PDB entry 5GAN | electron microscopy, 3.70 A resolution | chains V and F of the 35 polymer chains in the assembly

[Chain V]
Molecule: U4 snRNA
From: Saccharomyces cerevisiae
Sequence (160 nucleotides; each row starts with the number of its first residue):
     1 AUCCUUAUGC ACGGGAAAUA CGCAUAUCAG UGAGGAUUCG UCCGAGAUUG UGUUUUUGCU
    61 GGUUGAAAUU UAAUUAUAAA CCAGACCGUC UCCUCAUGGU CAAUUCGGUG UUCGCUUUUG
   121 AAUACUUCAA GACUAUGUAG GGAAUUUUUG GAAUACCUUU
Not modelled in the structure: 68-72, 105-127, 153-160

[Chain F]
Molecule: Pre-mRNA-processing factor 31
From: Saccharomyces cerevisiae
UniProtKB: P49704 (PRP31_YEAST); residues 1-494 here = UniProt positions 1-494
Sequence (494 residues; numbered 1 to 494; the number before each row is that of its first residue):
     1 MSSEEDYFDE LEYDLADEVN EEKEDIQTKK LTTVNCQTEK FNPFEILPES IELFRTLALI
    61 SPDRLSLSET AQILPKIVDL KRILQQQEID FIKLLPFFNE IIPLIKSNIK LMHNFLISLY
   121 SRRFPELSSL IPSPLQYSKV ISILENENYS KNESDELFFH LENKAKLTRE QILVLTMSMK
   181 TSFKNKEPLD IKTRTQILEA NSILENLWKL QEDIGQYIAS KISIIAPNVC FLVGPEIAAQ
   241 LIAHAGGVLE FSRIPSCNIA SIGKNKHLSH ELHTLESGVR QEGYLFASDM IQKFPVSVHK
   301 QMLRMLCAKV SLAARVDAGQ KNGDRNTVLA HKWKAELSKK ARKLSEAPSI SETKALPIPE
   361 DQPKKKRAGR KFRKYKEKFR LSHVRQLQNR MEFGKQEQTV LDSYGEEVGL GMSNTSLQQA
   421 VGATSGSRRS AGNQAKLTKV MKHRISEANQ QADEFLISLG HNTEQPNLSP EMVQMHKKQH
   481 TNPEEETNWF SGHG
Not modelled in the structure: 1-42, 458-494
Swiss-Prot annotation at these positions:
  - site: Cys257 (Interaction with U4 snRNA)

[Interface between chain V and chain F]
Pairs across the interface (61):
  A16(V) with Lys374(F), salt bridge to the phosphate; Lys442(F), sugar contact
  A17(V) with Lys371(F), base contact; Lys374(F), salt bridge to the phosphate; Lys378(F), hydrogen bond to the phosphate; Lys436(F), phosphate contact
  A18(V) with Lys371(F), base contact; Tyr375(F), sugar contact; Lys378(F), salt bridge to the phosphate
  U19(V) with Tyr375(F), hydrogen bond to the phosphate
  A20(V) with Thr438(F), phosphate contact; Lys439(F), hydrogen bond to the phosphate
  C21(V) with Lys439(F), salt bridge to the phosphate
  U27(V) with Lys343(F), hydrogen bond to the phosphate
  C28(V) with Lys340(F), phosphate contact; Lys343(F), salt bridge to the phosphate
  A29(V) with Lys340(F), salt bridge to the phosphate
  U31(V) with Lys309(F), hydrogen bond to the sugar; Leu312(F), sugar contact
  G32(V) with Ala308(F), phosphate contact; Lys309(F), salt bridge to the phosphate; Leu312(F), phosphate contact
  A33(V) with Arg304(F), phosphate contact
  G34(V) with Gln301(F), phosphate contact; Arg304(F), salt bridge to the phosphate
  G35(V) with Lys300(F), salt bridge to the phosphate; Arg304(F), salt bridge to the phosphate
  A36(V) with Arg280(F), salt bridge to the phosphate; Gln281(F), base contact
  U37(V) with Lys264(F), base contact; Arg280(F), salt bridge to the phosphate; Gln281(F), base contact
  U38(V) with Phe455(F), base contact
  C39(V) with Lys264(F), hydrogen bond to the base; Lys266(F), salt bridge to the phosphate; His267(F), hydrogen bond to the base; Arg280(F), base contact
  U41(V) with Cys257(F), base contact; Asn258(F), sugar contact; Ser261(F), hydrogen bond to the base
  C42(V) with Cys257(F), base contact; Asn258(F), hydrogen bond to the phosphate
  G44(V) with Cys257(F), hydrogen bond to the base
  U49(V) with Pro348(F), phosphate contact
  G50(V) with Pro348(F), phosphate contact; Ser351(F), hydrogen bond to the phosphate
  U51(V) with Ser351(F), hydrogen bond to the phosphate
  G52(V) with Lys354(F), phosphate contact
  U55(V) with Tyr375(F), hydrogen bond to the phosphate; Lys376(F), hydrogen bond to the phosphate; Phe379(F), sugar contact
  U56(V) with Lys365(F), phosphate contact; Arg367(F), base contact; Phe372(F), base contact; Tyr375(F), base contact; Lys376(F), salt bridge to the phosphate
  U57(V) with Arg367(F), hydrogen bond to the base
  G58(V) with Arg367(F), hydrogen bond to the base
  C59(V) with Arg367(F), base contact
  U60(V) with Lys366(F), base contact
  G61(V) with Lys366(F), hydrogen bond to the base
Interface residues without a listed pair, chain V (35 interface residues in all): G40, C43, U54
Interface residues without a listed pair, chain F (39 interface residues in all): Ser256, Met305, Glu352, Lys364, Leu437

[Overview]
The interface between chain V and chain F involves 35 residues on one side and 39 on the other, with 17
hydrogen bonds and 14 salt bridges. Polar pairs include C39(V)-Lys264(F), C39(V)-His267(F) and
U41(V)-Ser261(F).
Chain V is U4 snRNA and chain F is Pre-mRNA-processing factor 31, both from Saccharomyces cerevisiae; the
structure, The overall structure of the yeast spliceosomal U4/U6.U5 tri-snRNP at 3.7 Angstrom, was determined
by electron microscopy (same publication as 5GAM, 5GAO and 5GAP).
